8TMG - chains L and C of the 9 polymer chains in the assembly; structure by electron microscopy, 3.00 A resolution.

[Chain L]
Molecule: sAB C18 Light Chain
Organism: Homo sapiens
Chain sequence (215 residues; each row starts with the number of its first residue):
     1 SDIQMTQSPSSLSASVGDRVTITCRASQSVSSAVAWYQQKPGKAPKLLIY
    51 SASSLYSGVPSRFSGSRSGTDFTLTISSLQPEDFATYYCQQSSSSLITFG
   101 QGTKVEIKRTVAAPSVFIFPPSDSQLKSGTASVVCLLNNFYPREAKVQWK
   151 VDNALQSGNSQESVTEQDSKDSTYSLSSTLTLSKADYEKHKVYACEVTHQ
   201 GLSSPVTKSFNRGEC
Disordered / not traced: 1, 109-215
Disulfide bonds: Cys24-Cys89

[Chain C]
Molecule: Cobalt/magnesium transport protein CorA
Organism: Thermotoga maritima
UniProt: Q9WZ31 (CORA_THEMA); residues 1-351 here = UniProt positions 1-351
Chain sequence (373 residues; numbered -21 to 351; the number before each row is that of its first residue; numbers below 1 keep their minus sign (Met-21 is residue -21)):
   -21 MGSSHHHHHHSSGRENLYFQGHMEEKRLSAKKGLPPGTLVYTGKYREDFE
    29 IEVMNYSIEEFREFKTTDVESVLPFRDSSTPTWINITGIHRTDVVQRVGE
    79 FFGIHPLVLEDILNVHQRPKVEFFENYVFIVLKMFTYDKNLHELESEQVS
   129 LILTKNCVLMFQEKIGDVFDPVRERIRYNRGIIRKKRADYLLYSLIDALV
   179 DDYFVLLEKIDDEIDVLEEEVLERPEKETVQRTHQLKRNLVELRKTIWPL
   229 REVLSSLYRDVPPLIEKETVPYFRDVYDHTIQIADTVETFRDIVSGLLDV
   279 YLSSVSNKTNEVMKVLTIIATIFMPLTFIAGIYGMNFEYMPELRWKWGYP
   329 VVLAVMGVIAVIMVVYFKKKKWL
Disordered / not traced: -21 to 16
Sequence notes: initiating methionine (-21); expression tag (-20 to 0)
UniProt features mapped onto this chain:
  - motif: Gly312 to Asn314 (Probable selectivity filter)
  - site: Asn288 (Essential for ion permeation), Leu294 (Important for closing the ion permeation pathway in the closed state), Thr295 (Threonine that confers selectivity for Co(2+) transport)
  - mutagenesis: Asp89 (D89F/K: Decreases ion transport), Asp253 (D253K: Increases protein stability. Decreases ion transport), Leu280 (L280A: Decreases ion transport), Asn288 (N288L: Abolishes Co(2+) uptake), Met291 (M291A: No effect on ion transport), Leu294 (L294A/V: Increases ion transport by suppression of an obstruction in the transmembrane ion permeation pathway), Thr295 (T295L: Strongly reduces Co(2+) uptake. Abolishes Co(2+) uptake; when associated with L-299; T295M: Strongly reduces Co(2+) uptake ...), Thr299 (T299L: Reduces Co(2+) uptake. Abolishes Co(2+) uptake; when associated with L-295; T299M: No effect on Co(2+) uptake; T299S: Abolishes Co(2+) uptake), Pro303 (P303A/G/I: Increases ion transport by suppression of a kink in the transmembrane ion permeation pathway), Thr305 (T305L: Abolishes Co(2+) uptake), Ile310 (I310A: Increases ion transport), Tyr311 (Y311A: Abolishes pentamerization. Abolishes ion transport; Y311F: No effect on pentamerization. No effect on ion transport), 7 further mutagenesis entries in UniProt

[Interface between chain L and chain C]
Residue-residue contacts (10; chain L residue first):
  Ser29(L) with Glu186(C); Asp190(C), hydrogen bond
  Val30(L) with Asp190(C)
  Ser31(L) with Glu186(C); Asp189(C), hydrogen bond
  Arg67(L) with Asp189(C), salt bridge; Asp190(C), salt bridge; Asp193(C), salt bridge
  Ser68(L) with Asp193(C)
  Gly69(L) with Asp193(C), hydrogen bond (backbone-side chain)
Also at the interface, not in a pair above, chain L (8 interface residues in all): Gln28, Thr70
Also at the interface, not in a pair above, chain C (5 interface residues in all): Lys187

[Summary]
8 residues of chain L and 5 residues of chain C are in contact, with 3 hydrogen bonds and 3 salt bridges.
Among the polar pairs are Arg67(L)-Asp189(C), Arg67(L)-Asp190(C) and Arg67(L)-Asp193(C). From UniProt: 19
mutagenesis sites on chain C.
Here chain L is sAB C18 Light Chain (Homo sapiens) and chain C is Cobalt/magnesium transport protein CorA
(Thermotoga maritima). Entry 8TMG (Cryo-EM structure of CorA in complex with conformation-specific synthetic
antibody C18 and 100 uM MgCl2, State ...) was determined by electron microscopy.
